7YML - chains L and M of the 24 polymer chains in the assembly; structure by electron microscopy, 2.60 A resolution.

Chain L:
Protein: Reaction center protein L chain
Organism: Rhodobacter capsulatus
UniProtKB: A0A0Q0UNB5 (A0A0Q0UNB5_RHOCA); residue numbers follow UniProt; this construct covers 1-282
Amino-acid sequence (282 residues; each row starts with the number of its first residue):
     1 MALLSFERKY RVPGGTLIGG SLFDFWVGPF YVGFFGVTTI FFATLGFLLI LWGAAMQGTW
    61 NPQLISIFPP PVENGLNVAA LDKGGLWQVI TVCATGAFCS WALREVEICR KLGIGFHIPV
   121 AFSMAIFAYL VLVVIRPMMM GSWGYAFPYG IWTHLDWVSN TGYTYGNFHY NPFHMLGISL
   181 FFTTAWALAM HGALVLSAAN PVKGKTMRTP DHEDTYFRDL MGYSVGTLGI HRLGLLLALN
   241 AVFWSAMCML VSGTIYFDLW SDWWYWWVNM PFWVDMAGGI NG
Unresolved in the structure: 1
Ion coordination: Fe ion: His-191, His-231 (shared with His-218(M), Glu-233(M), His-265(M) of chain M)
Ligand contacts:
  - bacteriochlorophyll a (BCL), molecule 1: Phe-47, Ile-50, Phe-98, Tyr-129, Leu-132, Phe-147, Ile-151, Trp-152, His-154, Leu-155, Trp-157, Val-158
  - bacteriochlorophyll a (BCL), molecule 2: Phe-98, Phe-122, Ala-125, Ile-126, Ala-128, Tyr-129, Leu-132, Trp-157, Val-158, Ser-159, Thr-161, Gly-162, Tyr-163, Asn-167, Phe-168, His-169, His-174, Gly-177, Ile-178, Phe-181, Phe-182, Val-242, Ser-245, Ala-246, Cys-248, Met-249
  - bacteriochlorophyll a (BCL), molecule 3: Val-158, Tyr-163, His-169, Phe-182
  - bacteriochlorophyll a (BCL), molecule 4: His-169, His-174, Met-175, Ile-178, Ser-179, Phe-182, Thr-183, Trp-186, Met-221
  - bacteriopheophytin a (BPH), molecule 1: Thr-39, Phe-42, Ala-43, Gly-46, Phe-47, Ile-50, Ile-90, Cys-93, Ala-94, Ala-97, Phe-98, Trp-101, Glu-105, Ile-118, Ala-121, Phe-122, Met-124, Ala-125, Tyr-129, Phe-147, Tyr-149, Gly-150, Ile-151, His-154, Phe-181, Ala-238, Leu-239, Val-242
  - bacteriopheophytin a (BPH), molecule 2: Phe-182, Ala-185, Trp-186, Ala-189, Met-190, Phe-217, Leu-220, Met-221
  - ubiquinone-10 (U10), molecule 1: Leu-22, Phe-23, Phe-34, Val-37, Thr-38, Phe-41, Phe-42, Leu-45, Val-78, Gln-88, Val-89, Thr-91, Val-92, Cys-93, Thr-95, Gly-96, Leu-130, Val-134, Trp-143
  - ubiquinone-10 (U10), molecule 2: Val-27, Phe-30, Tyr-31, Val-32, Gly-36, Ile-40, Trp-101, Arg-104
  - ubiquinone-10 (U10), molecule 3: Pro-172, Met-175, Leu-176, Ser-179, Leu-180, Thr-183, Trp-186, Met-190, His-191, Leu-194, Val-195, Glu-213, Asp-214, Phe-217, Met-221, Tyr-223, Ser-224, Val-225, Gly-226, Thr-227, Ile-230, Leu-233, Leu-237, Trp-264
  - ubiquinone-10 (U10), molecule 4: Trp-264, Trp-266, Trp-267
From the paper describing this entry:
  - contacts within the chain: Phe-173/Trp-244
  - binding site for bacteriochlorophyll a: His-174

Chain M:
Protein: Reaction center protein M chain
Organism: Rhodobacter capsulatus
UniProtKB: A0A0N8VFH9 (A0A0N8VFH9_RHOCA); residue numbers follow UniProt; this construct covers 1-307
Amino-acid sequence (307 residues; row label = number of the first residue in the row):
     1 MAEYQNFFNQ VQVAGAPEMG LKEDVDTYER TPAGMLSILG WMGNAQIGPI YLGIAGTVSL
    61 VFGAAWFFTI GVWYWYQAGF DPFIFMRDLF FFSLEPPPAE YGLALAPLKQ GGVWQIASLF
   121 MAISVIAWWV RVYTRADQLG MGKHMAWAFL SAIWLWSVLG FWRPILMGSW SVGVPYGIFS
   181 HLDWTNQFSL DHGNLFYNPF HGLSIAALYG SALLFAMHGA TILAVTRFGG ERELEQIADR
   241 GTASERAALF WRWTMGFNAT MEGIHRWAIW MAVMVTLTGG IGILLSGTVV DNWYVWAQVH
   301 GYAPVTP
Unresolved in the structure: 1, 306-307
Ion coordination: Fe ion: His-218, Glu-233, His-265 (shared with His-191(L), His-231(L) of chain L)
Ligand contacts:
  - bacteriochlorophyll a (BCL), molecule 1: Ile-50, Leu-60, Met-121, Trp-128, Trp-156, Leu-159, Val-174, Ile-178, His-181, Leu-182, Trp-184, Thr-185
  - bacteriochlorophyll a (BCL), molecule 2: Met-121, Val-125, Phe-149, Ala-152, Ile-153, Leu-155, Trp-156, Leu-159, Trp-184, Thr-185, Asn-186, Phe-188, Ser-189, Leu-195, Phe-196, His-201, Ser-204, Ile-205, Leu-208, Tyr-209, Val-275, Thr-276, Gly-279, Gly-280, Ile-283
  - bacteriochlorophyll a (BCL), molecule 3: Thr-185, Phe-196, Tyr-209
  - bacteriochlorophyll a (BCL), molecule 4: Phe-196, His-201, Gly-202, Ile-205, Ala-206, Tyr-209, Gly-210, Leu-213
  - bacteriopheophytin a (BPH), molecule 1: Ser-59, Leu-60, Gly-63, Ala-64, Phe-67, Phe-68, Ser-124, Val-125, Trp-128, Val-132, Met-145, Ala-148, Phe-149, Ala-152, Ala-272, Val-273, Thr-276
  - bacteriopheophytin a (BPH), molecule 2: Tyr-209, Ala-212, Leu-213, Ala-216, Met-217, Trp-251, Thr-254, Met-255
  - spheroidene (SPO): Trp-66, Phe-67, Phe-68, Ile-70, Gly-71, Val-72, Tyr-74, Trp-75, Phe-85, Leu-89, Leu-105, Trp-114, Gln-115, Ser-118, Leu-119, Met-121, Ala-122, Trp-156, Ser-157, Leu-159, Gly-160, Phe-161, Trp-170, Val-174, Tyr-176, Gly-177, Ile-178, His-181
  - ubiquinone-10 (U10), molecule 1: Met-86, Arg-87, Leu-89, Phe-90, Phe-91
  - ubiquinone-10 (U10), molecule 2: Leu-213, Leu-214, Met-217, His-218, Thr-221, Ile-222, Ser-244, Ala-247, Ala-248, Trp-251, Thr-254, Met-255, Phe-257, Asn-258, Ala-259, Thr-260, Met-261, Ile-264, Trp-267, Met-271

Chain L / chain M interface:
Contacting residue pairs (229):
  Ala-2(L) with Arg-252(M)
  Leu-4(L) with Leu-249(M), hydrophobic; Arg-252(M)
  Phe-6(L) with Arg-240(M); Glu-245(M)
  Glu-7(L) with Leu-249(M); Arg-252(M), salt bridge; Trp-253(M), hydrogen bond
  Lys-9(L) with Glu-245(M), salt bridge
  Tyr-10(L) with Thr-242(M), hydrogen bond; Glu-245(M), hydrogen bond; Arg-246(M); Leu-249(M), hydrophobic; Trp-253(M)
  Arg-11(L) with Trp-253(M)
  Trp-26(L) with Trp-253(M)
  Pro-29(L) with Arg-252(M); Trp-253(M); Gly-256(M)
  Phe-30(L) with Trp-253(M); Thr-254(M); Met-255(M); Gly-256(M)
  Tyr-31(L) with Trp-253(M), hydrogen bond (backbone-backbone)
  Asn-61(L) with Tyr-302(M)
  Gln-63(L) with Tyr-302(M)
  Leu-64(L) with Tyr-302(M); Ala-303(M); Pro-304(M)
  Trp-101(L) with Thr-254(M)
  Arg-104(L) with Trp-253(M), hydrogen bond (side chain-backbone); Thr-254(M), hydrogen bond (side chain-backbone)
  Glu-105(L) with Phe-250(M); Thr-254(M)
  Ile-108(L) with Phe-250(M), hydrophobic; Trp-253(M); Thr-254(M)
  Cys-109(L) with Phe-250(M), hydrophobic
  Lys-111(L) with Trp-253(M)
  Leu-112(L) with Arg-246(M), hydrogen bond (backbone-side chain); Leu-249(M); Phe-250(M); Trp-253(M), hydrophobic
  Gly-113(L) with Arg-227(M), hydrogen bond (backbone-side chain); Phe-228(M)
  Ile-114(L) with Ala-224(M); Val-225(M), hydrophobic; Arg-227(M); Arg-246(M); Phe-250(M), hydrophobic
  Gly-115(L) with Ala-224(M), hydrogen bond (backbone-backbone); Arg-227(M)
  His-117(L) with Gln-5(M); Phe-7(M); Ala-220(M); Leu-223(M), hydrogen bond (side chain-backbone); Ala-224(M)
  Ile-118(L) with Ala-220(M); Thr-221(M); Phe-250(M), hydrophobic; Trp-251(M), hydrophobic
  Trp-152(L) with Phe-196(M); Tyr-197(M); Tyr-302(M)
  Leu-155(L) with Phe-196(M)
  Asp-156(L) with Tyr-197(M), hydrogen bond
  Val-158(L) with Phe-196(M), hydrophobic
  Ser-159(L) with Phe-196(M)
  Tyr-163(L) with Asn-186(M), hydrogen bond; Leu-190(M)
  Asn-167(L) with Leu-182(M); Asp-183(M); Asn-186(M)
  His-169(L) with Leu-182(M), hydrogen bond (side chain-backbone); Thr-185(M)
  Tyr-170(L) with Phe-179(M), hydrophobic; Asp-183(M), hydrogen bond
  Met-175(L) with Phe-179(M), hydrophobic; Leu-182(M), hydrophobic
  Phe-181(L) with Leu-208(M); Ala-212(M), hydrophobic
  Thr-184(L) with Ala-212(M); Phe-215(M)
  Ala-185(L) with Leu-208(M), hydrophobic; Ser-211(M); Ala-272(M)
  Ala-187(L) with Phe-215(M)
  Leu-188(L) with Ser-211(M); Phe-215(M); Ala-268(M)
  Ala-189(L) with Ala-272(M), hydrophobic
  Met-190(L) with Met-145(M)
  His-191(L) with His-218(M), hydrogen bond; Glu-233(M), salt bridge; His-265(M), hydrogen bond
  Gly-192(L) with His-265(M)
  Ala-193(L) with His-144(M); Met-145(M); Ile-269(M), hydrophobic
  Leu-194(L) with Met-141(M), hydrophobic; Met-145(M)
  Val-195(L) with His-265(M)
  Leu-196(L) with His-144(M); Glu-262(M); His-265(M); Arg-266(M); Ile-269(M), hydrophobic
  Ser-197(L) with Met-141(M); Gly-142(M), hydrogen bond (backbone-backbone); His-144(M); Met-145(M)
  Ala-198(L) with Leu-234(M), hydrophobic
  Asn-200(L) with Gly-142(M), hydrogen bond (backbone-backbone); His-144(M); Glu-262(M), hydrogen bond; Arg-266(M), hydrogen bond
  Pro-201(L) with Gly-140(M); Gly-142(M)
  Val-202(L) with Gly-140(M), hydrogen bond (backbone-backbone); Met-141(M); Lys-143(M)
  Met-207(L) with Leu-234(M); Ala-238(M), hydrophobic
  Arg-208(L) with Glu-23(M), salt bridge; Leu-139(M), hydrogen bond (side chain-backbone); Gly-140(M); Met-141(M); Leu-234(M)
  Thr-209(L) with Leu-234(M)
  Pro-210(L) with Leu-234(M)
  Asp-211(L) with Leu-21(M)
  His-212(L) with Leu-21(M); Glu-23(M), salt bridge; Leu-139(M); Met-141(M)
  Glu-213(L) with Leu-234(M)
  Asp-214(L) with Asn-44(M)
  Thr-215(L) with Gly-20(M); Leu-21(M), hydrogen bond (side chain-backbone); Arg-30(M); Leu-139(M)
  Tyr-216(L) with Val-132(M), hydrogen bond (side chain-backbone); Arg-135(M); Ala-136(M); Leu-139(M), hydrophobic; Met-141(M), hydrophobic; Met-145(M)
  Phe-217(L) with Met-145(M), hydrophobic
  Arg-218(L) with Glu-18(M), salt bridge; Asn-44(M); Gln-46(M); Gly-48(M); Pro-49(M); Ile-50(M); Tyr-51(M)
  Asp-219(L) with Val-25(M); Arg-30(M), salt bridge; Ile-50(M); Tyr-51(M), hydrogen bond (backbone-backbone); Arg-131(M), hydrogen bond (backbone-side chain); Arg-135(M)
  Leu-220(L) with Ile-50(M); Trp-128(M); Arg-131(M), hydrogen bond (backbone-side chain); Val-132(M), hydrophobic
  Met-221(L) with Ile-50(M)
  Gly-222(L) with Ile-47(M); Gly-48(M), hydrogen bond (backbone-backbone); Ile-50(M)
  Tyr-223(L) with Leu-39(M); Asn-44(M), hydrogen bond (side chain-backbone); Gln-46(M)
  Ser-224(L) with Asn-44(M)
  Val-225(L) with Gly-43(M); Asn-44(M), hydrogen bond (backbone-backbone)
  Gly-226(L) with Asn-44(M), hydrogen bond (backbone-side chain)
  Thr-227(L) with Glu-231(M)
  Leu-228(L) with Asn-6(M); Leu-223(M), hydrophobic; Thr-226(M)
  Gly-229(L) with Met-42(M)
  Ile-230(L) with Phe-215(M)
  His-231(L) with His-218(M), hydrogen bond; Gly-219(M); Ile-222(M); Glu-233(M), salt bridge
  Arg-232(L) with Tyr-4(M); Asn-6(M), hydrogen bond; Phe-7(M), hydrogen bond (side chain-backbone); Phe-8(M); Asn-9(M), hydrogen bond; Trp-41(M), hydrogen bond (side chain-backbone); Met-42(M), hydrogen bond (side chain-backbone); Leu-223(M)
  Leu-233(L) with Met-42(M), hydrophobic
  Gly-234(L) with Phe-215(M)
  Leu-235(L) with Phe-7(M), hydrophobic; Ala-216(M); Ala-220(M), hydrophobic; Leu-223(M), hydrophobic
  Leu-236(L) with Phe-7(M), hydrophobic
  Ala-238(L) with Ala-212(M); Ala-216(M), hydrophobic
  Trp-264(L) with Phe-179(M), hydrophobic
  Tyr-265(L) with Phe-91(M), hydrophobic
  Trp-267(L) with Met-86(M), hydrogen bond (side chain-backbone); Arg-87(M), hydrogen bond (side chain-backbone)
  Val-268(L) with Arg-87(M); Phe-91(M), hydrophobic
  Trp-273(L) with Phe-83(M); Met-86(M), hydrophobic; Arg-87(M), hydrogen bond (backbone-side chain)
  Val-274(L) with Arg-87(M), hydrogen bond (backbone-side chain)
  Met-276(L) with Phe-83(M), hydrophobic; Ile-84(M), hydrophobic; Arg-87(M), hydrogen bond (backbone-side chain)
  Ala-277(L) with Ile-84(M)
  Gly-278(L) with Ile-84(M); Arg-87(M), hydrogen bond (backbone-side chain)
  Gly-279(L) with Gln-77(M); Ile-84(M); Asp-88(M)
  Ile-280(L) with Asp-88(M), hydrogen bond (backbone-side chain); Phe-91(M); Phe-92(M), hydrophobic
  Asn-281(L) with Arg-87(M); Asp-88(M), hydrogen bond; Phe-91(M)
  Gly-282(L) with Arg-87(M), hydrogen bond (backbone-side chain)
Interface residues without a listed pair, chain L (103 interface residues in all): Ala-121, Phe-182, Ala-199, Lys-205, Asp-275
Interface residues without a listed pair, chain M (105 interface residues in all): Ala-78, Phe-90, Asp-137, Ala-148, Ser-189, Asn-194, Tyr-209, Leu-214, Met-217, Ile-237, Ala-248, Asn-258, Gly-301

Summary:
103 residues of chain L and 105 residues of chain M are in contact, with 46 hydrogen bonds and 8 salt bridges.
Polar contacts include Glu-7(L)/Arg-252(M), Lys-9(L)/Glu-245(M) and His-191(L)/Glu-233(M). The paper reports a
binding site for bacteriochlorophyll a at His-174(L); contacts within the chain involving Phe-173(L) and
Trp-244(L).
Here chain L is Reaction center protein L chain and chain M is Reaction center protein M chain, both from
Rhodobacter capsulatus. Entry 7YML (Structure of photosynthetic LH1-RC super-complex of Rhodobacter
capsulatus) was determined by electron microscopy.
